1JAM - chain A; structure by X-ray diffraction, 2.18 A resolution.

# Chain A
Molecule: Casein kinase II, alpha chain
Organism: Zea mays
Notes: EC 2.7.1.37
UniProt: P28523 (CSK2A_MAIZE); residues 6-337 here correspond to UniProt positions 1-332 (UniProt number = residue number - 5)
Chain sequence (332 residues; numbered 6 to 337; the number before each row is that of its first residue):
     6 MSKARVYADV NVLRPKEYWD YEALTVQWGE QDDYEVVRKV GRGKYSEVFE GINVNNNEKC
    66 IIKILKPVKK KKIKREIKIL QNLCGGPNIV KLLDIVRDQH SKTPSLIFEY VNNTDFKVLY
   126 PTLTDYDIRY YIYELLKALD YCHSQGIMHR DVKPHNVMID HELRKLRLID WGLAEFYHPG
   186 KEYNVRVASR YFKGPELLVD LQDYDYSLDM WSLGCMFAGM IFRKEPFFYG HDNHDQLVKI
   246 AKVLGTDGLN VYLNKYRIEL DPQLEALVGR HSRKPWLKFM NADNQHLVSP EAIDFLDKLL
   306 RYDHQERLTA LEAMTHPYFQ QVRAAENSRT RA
Unresolved in the structure: 6, 334-337
UniProt features mapped onto this chain:
  - active site: Asp-156 (Proton acceptor)
  - binding site (ATP): Val-45 to Val-53, Lys-68
Reported in the primary citation:
  - conformationally variable residues (side-chain flip): Met-163
  - specificity-determining residues: Ile-66, Met-163, Ile-174 (by similarity / conservation)

# Summary
From UniProt: active-site residue Asp-156 and 10 ATP-binding residues. From the paper: specificity
determinants Ile-66, Met-163 and Ile-174; conformational variability at Met-163.
Chain A is Casein kinase II, alpha chain (Zea mays); the structure, Crystal structure of apo-form of Z. Mays
CK2 protein kinase alpha subunit, was determined by X-ray diffraction, deposited together with 1J91.
